Entry 9JXX (X-ray diffraction, 2.50 A resolution); this record covers chains B and C of the 6 polymer chains in the assembly.

# Chain B (and C)
Protein: PIN domain-containing protein
Organism: Saccharolobus islandicus REY15A
Notes: chain C of this document is another copy of the same molecule, construct and numbering; everything in this record applies to it too
Reference sequence: F0NH84 (F0NH84_SULIR); numbering as in UniProt (aligned over 1-417)
Chain sequence (429 residues; row label = number of the first residue in the row):
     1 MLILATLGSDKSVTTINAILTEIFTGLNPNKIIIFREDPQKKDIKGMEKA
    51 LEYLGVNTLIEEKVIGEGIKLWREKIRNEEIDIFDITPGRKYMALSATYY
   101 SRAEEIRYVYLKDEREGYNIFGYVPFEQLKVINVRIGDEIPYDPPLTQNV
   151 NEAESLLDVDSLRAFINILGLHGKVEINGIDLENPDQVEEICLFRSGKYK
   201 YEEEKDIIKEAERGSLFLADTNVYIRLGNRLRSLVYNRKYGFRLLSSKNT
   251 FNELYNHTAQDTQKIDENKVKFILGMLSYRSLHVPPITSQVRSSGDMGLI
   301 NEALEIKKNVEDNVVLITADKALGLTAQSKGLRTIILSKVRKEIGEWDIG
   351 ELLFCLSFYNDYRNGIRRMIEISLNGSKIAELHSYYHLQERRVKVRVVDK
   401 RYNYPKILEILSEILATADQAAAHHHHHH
Disordered / not traced: 1, 261-265, 419-429 (chain C: 419-429)
Construct notes: expression tag (418-429)
Cystine bridges: Cys192-Cys355

# Chain B / chain C interface
Residue-residue contacts - 47 pairs, chain B then chain C:
  Glu202(B) with Lys394(C), salt bridge; Arg396(C), salt bridge
  Asp206(B) with Tyr385(C); Tyr386(C)
  Lys209(B) with Tyr385(C), hydrogen bond; Tyr386(C), hydrogen bond; Glu390(C), salt bridge
  Glu210(B) with Tyr386(C), hydrogen bond; His387(C)
  Arg213(B) with His387(C); Glu390(C), salt bridge
  Asp296(B) with Thr262(C), hydrogen bond
  Met297(B) with Ala259(C); Thr262(C)
  Lys321(B) with Ile265(C); Asp361(C), hydrogen bond (side chain-backbone); Tyr362(C)
  Ala322(B) with Thr262(C); Gln263(C); Ile265(C); Lys269(C)
  Leu323(B) with Thr262(C)
  Leu325(B) with Ile265(C), hydrophobic; Ile273(C), hydrophobic; Tyr362(C), hydrophobic
  Thr326(B) with Thr258(C); Ala259(C); Asp261(C), hydrogen bond (side chain-backbone); Thr262(C); Lys269(C), hydrogen bond
  Gln328(B) with Leu388(C)
  Ser329(B) with Thr258(C); Ile273(C); Met276(C); Arg280(C), hydrogen bond (backbone-side chain)
  Lys330(B) with Tyr255(C), hydrogen bond; Ala259(C); Arg280(C)
  Gly331(B) with Arg280(C)
  Arg333(B) with His387(C); Gln389(C)
  Thr334(B) with Tyr386(C)
  Ile335(B) with Tyr386(C), hydrophobic
  Ile336(B) with Tyr362(C)
  Lys339(B) with Asp361(C), salt bridge; Arg367(C); His383(C), hydrogen bond
Other interface residues (no listed pair), chain B (22 interface residues in all): Ile300
Other interface residues (no listed pair), chain C (27 interface residues in all): Glu154, Gln260, Lys264, Leu277

# In short
The interface between chain B and chain C involves 22 residues on one side and 27 on the other, with 10
hydrogen bonds and 5 salt bridges. Polar contacts include Glu202(B)-Lys394(C), Glu202(B)-Arg396(C) and
Lys209(B)-Glu390(C).
Chain B and chain C are both PIN domain-containing protein (Saccharolobus islandicus REY15A); the structure,
Crystal structure of SiRe_0806 in complex with cA4, was determined by X-ray diffraction together with 9JXW
from the same study.
